1GQW - chain B; structure by X-ray diffraction, 3.00 A resolution.

Chain B:
Protein: Alpha-ketoglutarate-dependent taurine dioxygenase
From: Escherichia coli
Notes: EC 1.14.11.17
UniProtKB: P37610 (TAUD_ECOLI); numbering as in UniProt (aligned over 2-283)
Amino-acid sequence (283 residues; row label = number of the first residue in the row):
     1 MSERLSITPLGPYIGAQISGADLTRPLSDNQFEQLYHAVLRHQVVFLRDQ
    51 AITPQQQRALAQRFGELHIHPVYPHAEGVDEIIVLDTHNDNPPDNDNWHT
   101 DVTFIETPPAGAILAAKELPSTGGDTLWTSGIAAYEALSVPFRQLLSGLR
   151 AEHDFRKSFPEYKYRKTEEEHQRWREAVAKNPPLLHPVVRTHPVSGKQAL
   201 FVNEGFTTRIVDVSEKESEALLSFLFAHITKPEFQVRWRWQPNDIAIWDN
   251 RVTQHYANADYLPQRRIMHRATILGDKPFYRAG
Not modelled in the structure: 1-2, 23-24, 165-169, 283
Metal / ion sites: Fe2+: His99, Asp101, His255 (together with 2-oxoglutaric acid)
Residues lining bound ligands:
  - 2-oxoglutaric acid (AKG): Leu85, Asn95, His99, Asp101, Leu114, Gly124, Thr126, Trp240, Trp248, His255, Ala257, Arg266, Met268, Arg270
  - 2-aminoethanesulfonic acid (TAU): His70, Tyr73, Asp94, Asn95, His99, Thr100, Asp101, Val102, Phe104, Ser158, Phe159, Phe206, Arg270

In short:
Ligands of chain B: 2-aminoethanesulfonic acid and 2-oxoglutaric acid. The Fe2+ site is built by His99, Asp101
and His255.
Chain B is Alpha-ketoglutarate-dependent taurine dioxygenase (Escherichia coli); the structure,
Taurine/alpha-ketoglutarate Dioxygenase from Escherichia coli, was determined by X-ray diffraction together
with 1GY9 from the same study.
